Entry 5ITM (X-ray diffraction, 1.40 A resolution); this record covers chains E and F of the 6 polymer chains in the assembly.

# Chain E (and F)
Name: AbrB family transcriptional regulator
Organism: Sulfolobus solfataricus
Notes: chain F of this document is another copy of the same molecule, construct and numbering; everything in this record applies to it too
UniProtKB: A0A0E3K9N8 (A0A0E3K9N8_SULSF); numbering as in UniProt (aligned over 1-48)
Amino-acid sequence (48 residues; row label = number of the first residue in the row):
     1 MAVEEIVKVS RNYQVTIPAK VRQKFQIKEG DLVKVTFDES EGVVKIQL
Unresolved in the structure: 1, 48 (chain F: 1-2)
From the paper describing this entry:
  - mutagenesis - R11A (3.19+/-0.12 uM), R22A (5.07+/-0.15 uM): decreased binding to 20-bp DNA

# Chain E / chain F interface
Residue-residue contacts - 96 pairs, chain E then chain F:
  Val3(E) - Thr36(F)
  Val3(E) - Phe37(F)  hydrogen bond (backbone-backbone)
  Glu4(E) - Lys34(F)
  Glu4(E) - Val35(F)
  Glu4(E) - Thr36(F)
  Glu5(E) - Val33(F)
  Glu5(E) - Lys34(F)
  Glu5(E) - Val35(F)  hydrogen bond (backbone-backbone)
  Ile6(E) - Leu32(F)  hydrophobic
  Ile6(E) - Val33(F)
  Val7(E) - Asp31(F)
  Val7(E) - Leu32(F)
  Val7(E) - Val33(F)  hydrogen bond (backbone-backbone)
  Val7(E) - Val35(F)  hydrophobic
  Lys8(E) - Gly30(F)  hydrogen bond (side chain-backbone)
  Lys8(E) - Asp31(F)
  Val9(E) - Lys28(F)
  Val9(E) - Glu29(F)
  Val9(E) - Gly30(F)  hydrogen bond (backbone-backbone)
  Val9(E) - Asp31(F)  hydrogen bond (backbone-backbone)
  Val9(E) - Val33(F)  hydrophobic
  Arg11(E) - Glu29(F)  salt bridge
  Tyr13(E) - Val15(F)
  Tyr13(E) - Thr16(F)
  Tyr13(E) - Ile17(F)  hydrogen bond (backbone-backbone)
  Tyr13(E) - Arg22(F)
  Tyr13(E) - Ile27(F)
  Gln14(E) - Ser10(F)  hydrogen bond
  Gln14(E) - Gln14(F)
  Gln14(E) - Val15(F)
  Gln14(E) - Thr16(F)  hydrogen bond
  Val15(E) - Tyr13(F)
  Val15(E) - Gln14(F)
  Val15(E) - Val15(F)  hydrogen bond (backbone-backbone)
  Val15(E) - Ile17(F)  hydrophobic
  Val15(E) - Val35(F)  hydrophobic
  Val15(E) - Ile46(F)  hydrophobic
  Thr16(E) - Asn12(F)
  Thr16(E) - Tyr13(F)
  Thr16(E) - Gln14(F)
  Ile17(E) - Tyr13(F)  hydrogen bond (backbone-backbone)
  Ile17(E) - Val15(F)  hydrophobic
  Pro18(E) - Val35(F)
  Val21(E) - Val35(F)
  Val21(E) - Val44(F)  hydrophobic
  Arg22(E) - Tyr13(F)
  Lys24(E) - Phe37(F)
  Phe25(E) - Val44(F)  hydrophobic
  Ile27(E) - Tyr13(F)
  Lys28(E) - Val9(F)
  Lys28(E) - Tyr13(F)
  Glu29(E) - Ser10(F)
  Glu29(E) - Arg11(F)
  Glu29(E) - Tyr13(F)
  Gly30(E) - Lys8(F)  hydrogen bond (backbone-side chain)
  Gly30(E) - Val9(F)  hydrogen bond (backbone-backbone)
  Asp31(E) - Val7(F)
  Asp31(E) - Lys8(F)
  Asp31(E) - Val9(F)  hydrogen bond (backbone-backbone)
  Leu32(E) - Val7(F)
  Leu32(E) - Lys8(F)
  Val33(E) - Glu5(F)
  Val33(E) - Ile6(F)
  Val33(E) - Val7(F)  hydrogen bond (backbone-backbone)
  Lys34(E) - Glu4(F)  salt bridge
  Lys34(E) - Glu5(F)
  Lys34(E) - Ile6(F)
  Val35(E) - Glu4(F)
  Val35(E) - Glu5(F)  hydrogen bond (backbone-backbone)
  Val35(E) - Val7(F)  hydrophobic
  Val35(E) - Val15(F)  hydrophobic
  Val35(E) - Pro18(F)
  Val35(E) - Val21(F)
  Thr36(E) - Val3(F)
  Thr36(E) - Glu4(F)
  Phe37(E) - Val3(F)  hydrogen bond (backbone-backbone)
  Phe37(E) - Lys24(F)
  Glu41(E) - Glu41(F)
  Glu41(E) - Lys45(F)  salt bridge
  Val43(E) - Lys45(F)
  Val43(E) - Ile46(F)
  Val43(E) - Gln47(F)
  Val44(E) - Val21(F)  hydrophobic
  Val44(E) - Phe25(F)  hydrophobic
  Val44(E) - Val44(F)
  Val44(E) - Lys45(F)
  Val44(E) - Ile46(F)  hydrogen bond (backbone-backbone)
  Lys45(E) - Glu41(F)  salt bridge
  Lys45(E) - Val43(F)
  Lys45(E) - Val44(F)
  Lys45(E) - Lys45(F)
  Ile46(E) - Val43(F)
  Ile46(E) - Val44(F)  hydrogen bond (backbone-backbone)
  Ile46(E) - Ile46(F)  hydrophobic
  Gln47(E) - Glu4(F)  hydrogen bond
  Gln47(E) - Val43(F)
Interface residues without a listed pair, chain E (37 interface residues in all): Ser10, Asn12
Interface residues without a listed pair, chain F (38 interface residues in all): Gly42

# Summary
37 residues of chain E face 38 of chain F across their interface, with 20 hydrogen bonds and 4 salt bridges.
Polar contacts include Arg11(E)-Glu29(F), Lys34(E)-Glu4(F) and Glu41(E)-Lys45(F). The paper reports that R11A
and R22A of chain E reduce binding to 20-bp DNA.
Both chains are AbrB family transcriptional regulator (Sulfolobus solfataricus). Entry 5ITM (The structure of
truncated histone-like protein) was determined by X-ray diffraction.
